PDB entry 2UX6 | X-ray diffraction, 1.30 A resolution | chain A

Chain A:
Molecule: Pseudoazurin
Organism: Achromobacter cycloclastes
UniProt: P19567 (AZUP_ACHCY); the construct has insertions or renumbered stretches relative to UniProt, so the offset changes along the chain: 1-81 = UniProt 29-109; 84-122 = UniProt 114-152
Amino-acid sequence (122 residues; row label = number of the first residue in the row):
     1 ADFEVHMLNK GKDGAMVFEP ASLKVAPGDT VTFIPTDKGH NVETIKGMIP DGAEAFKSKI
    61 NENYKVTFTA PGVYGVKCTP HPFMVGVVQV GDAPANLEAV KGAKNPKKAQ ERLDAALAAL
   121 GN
Metal / ion sites: Cu ion: His40, Cys78, His81, Met84

Summary:
The Cu ion site is built by His40, Cys78, His81 and Met84.
Chain A is Pseudoazurin (Achromobacter cycloclastes); the structure, Pseudoazurin with engineered amicyanin
ligand loop, oxidized form, pH 7.5, was determined by X-ray diffraction together with 2UX7, 2UXF and 2UXG from
the same study.
